PDB entry 7A24 | electron microscopy, 3.80 A resolution | chains G and E of the 34 polymer chains in the assembly

== Chain G ==
Molecule: Nad7m
Source organism: Brassica oleracea
Amino-acid sequence (394 residues; row label = number of the first residue in the row):
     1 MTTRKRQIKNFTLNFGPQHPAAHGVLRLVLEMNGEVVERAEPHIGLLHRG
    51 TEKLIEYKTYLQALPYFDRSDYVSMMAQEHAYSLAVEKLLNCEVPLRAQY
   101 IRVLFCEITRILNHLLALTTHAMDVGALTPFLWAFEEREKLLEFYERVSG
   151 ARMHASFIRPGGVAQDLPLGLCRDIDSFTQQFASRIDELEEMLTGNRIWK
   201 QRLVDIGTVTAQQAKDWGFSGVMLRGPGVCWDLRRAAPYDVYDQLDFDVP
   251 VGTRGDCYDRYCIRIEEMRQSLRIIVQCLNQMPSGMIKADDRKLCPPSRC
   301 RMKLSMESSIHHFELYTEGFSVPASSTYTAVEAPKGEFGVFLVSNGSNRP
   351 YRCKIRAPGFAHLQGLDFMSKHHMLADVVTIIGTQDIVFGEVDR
Not modelled in the structure: 1-10, 393-394
Residues lining bound ligands:
  - phosphatidylethanolamine (PEV; (1S)-2-{[(2-aminoethoxy)(hydroxy)phosphoryl]oxy}-1-[(palmitoyloxy)methyl]ethyl stearate): R197, I198, Q201
  - 4Fe-4S cluster (SF4): R49, R69, H154

== Chain E ==
Molecule: PSST
Source organism: Brassica oleracea
Amino-acid sequence (218 residues; row label = number of the first residue in the row):
     1 MAMITRNTATRLPLLLQSQRAVAAASVSHLHTSLPALSPSTSPTSYTRPG
    51 PPSTSPPPPGLSKAAEFVISKVDDLMNWARTGSIWPMTFGLACCAVEMMH
   101 TGAARYDLDRFGIIFRPSPRQSDCMIVAGTLTNKMAPALRKVYDQMPEPR
   151 WVISMGSCANGGGYYHYSYSVVRGCDRIVPVDIYVPGCPPTAEALLYGLL
   201 QLQKKINRRKDFLHWWNK
Not modelled in the structure: 1-64, 218
Bound ions: 4Fe-4S cluster Fe: C93, C94, C158, C188
Residues lining bound ligands: 4Fe-4S cluster (SF4): A92, C93, C94, G129, T130, G156, S157, C158, Y165, C188, P189

== Chain G / chain E interface ==
Residue-residue contacts - 70 pairs, chain G then chain E:
  Q18(G) with P117(E)
  P20(G) with M87(E), hydrophobic; T88(E); P117(E)
  A21(G) with T88(E); G90(E); A95(E); M99(E)
  G24(G) with G90(E)
  V25(G) with L91(E), hydrophobic; M135(E), hydrophobic
  R27(G) with A138(E)
  I44(G) with K134(E), hydrogen bond (backbone-side chain)
  G45(G) with T132(E); K134(E)
  L46(G) with T132(E), hydrogen bond (backbone-side chain); K134(E); M135(E), hydrophobic
  L47(G) with A92(E), hydrophobic; T132(E)
  H48(G) with T132(E); Y169(E), hydrogen bond; S170(E)
  R49(G) with A92(E); T130(E); Y165(E); S168(E); V171(E)
  G50(G) with S168(E), hydrogen bond (backbone-side chain); Y169(E)
  T51(G) with Y165(E)
  K53(G) with Y169(E)
  L54(G) with Y165(E), hydrophobic; S168(E)
  Q62(G) with Y164(E), hydrogen bond (backbone-side chain)
  P65(G) with Y164(E)
  Y66(G) with Y164(E); Y165(E), hydrophobic
  R69(G) with Y164(E); Y165(E); C188(E), hydrogen bond
  Y72(G) with A92(E), hydrophobic; C93(E), hydrophobic; V96(E), hydrophobic
  V73(G) with V96(E), hydrophobic
  L116(G) with V96(E), hydrophobic; M99(E), hydrophobic
  F131(G) with M99(E), hydrophobic
  L132(G) with A103(E), hydrophobic; A104(E)
  F135(G) with M99(E), hydrophobic; H100(E); A103(E), hydrophobic
  E136(G) with R105(E)
  R138(G) with V96(E); H100(E), hydrogen bond
  E139(G) with H100(E); R105(E); Y106(E)
  L142(G) with H100(E)
  E143(G) with R105(E), salt bridge
  R152(G) with E97(E), salt bridge; H100(E); Y106(E); T191(E); A192(E)
  M153(G) with V96(E), hydrophobic; E97(E)
  H154(G) with C93(E); P189(E)
Interface residues without a listed pair, chain G (37 interface residues in all): A22, T120, A151
Interface residues without a listed pair, chain E (34 interface residues in all): M98, G102, E193

== In short ==
Chain G and chain E form an interface of 37 and 34 residues respectively; the contacts include 7 hydrogen
bonds and 2 salt bridges. Polar pairs include E143(G)-R105(E), R152(G)-E97(E) and I44(G)-K134(E). 4Fe-4S
cluster is bound between chain G and chain E.
Chain G is Nad7m and chain E is PSST, both from Brassica oleracea; the structure, Assembly intermediate of the
plant mitochondrial complex I, was determined by electron microscopy together with 7A23 from the same study.
